Entry 5JWD (X-ray diffraction, 2.50 A resolution); this record covers chains A and C of the 3 polymer chains in the assembly.

Chain A:
Protein: H-2 class I histocompatibility antigen, D-B alpha chain
Source organism: Mus musculus
UniProtKB: P01899 (HA11_MOUSE); residues 1-274 here correspond to UniProt positions 25-298 (UniProt number = residue number + 24)
Chain sequence (274 residues; row label = number of the first residue in the row):
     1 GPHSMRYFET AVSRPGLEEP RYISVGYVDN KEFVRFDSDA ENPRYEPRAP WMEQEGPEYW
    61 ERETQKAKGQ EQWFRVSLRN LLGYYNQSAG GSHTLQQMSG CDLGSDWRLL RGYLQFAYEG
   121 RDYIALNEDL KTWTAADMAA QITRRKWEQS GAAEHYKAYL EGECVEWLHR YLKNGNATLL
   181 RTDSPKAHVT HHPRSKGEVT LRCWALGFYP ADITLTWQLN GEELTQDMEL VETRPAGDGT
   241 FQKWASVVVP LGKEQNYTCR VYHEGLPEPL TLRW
Disordered / not traced: 194-199, 218-227
Disulfide bonds: Cys101-Cys164, Cys203-Cys259
From the paper describing this entry:
  - specificity-determining residues: Glu9 (proposed by the authors, not directly observed)

Chain C:
Protein: Pre-glycoprotein polyprotein GP complex
UniProtKB: P09991 (GLYC_LYCVA); residues 1-9 here correspond to UniProt positions 392-400 (UniProt number = residue number + 391)
Chain sequence (9 residues; row label = number of the first residue in the row):
     1 WLVTNGSYL
Swiss-Prot annotation at these positions:
  - glycosylation: Asn5 (N-linked (GlcNAc...) asparagine)

Interface between chain A and chain C:
Contacting residue pairs (49; chain A residue first):
  Tyr7(A) with Trp1(C), hydrogen bond (side chain-backbone); Leu2(C)
  Glu9(A) with Leu2(C)
  Tyr22(A) with Leu2(C)
  Ser24(A) with Leu2(C)
  Tyr59(A) with Trp1(C), hydrophobic
  Arg62(A) with Trp1(C)
  Glu63(A) with Trp1(C); Leu2(C), hydrogen bond (side chain-backbone)
  Lys66(A) with Trp1(C); Leu2(C), hydrogen bond (side chain-backbone); Thr4(C)
  Gln70(A) with Val3(C), hydrogen bond (side chain-backbone); Thr4(C); Asn5(C), hydrogen bond (side chain-backbone)
  Trp73(A) with Asn5(C); Gly6(C), hydrogen bond (side chain-backbone); Ser7(C), hydrogen bond (side chain-backbone); Tyr8(C); Leu9(C), hydrophobic
  Val76(A) with Tyr8(C), hydrophobic
  Ser77(A) with Tyr8(C); Leu9(C), hydrogen bond (side chain-backbone)
  Asn80(A) with Tyr8(C); Leu9(C), hydrogen bond (side chain-backbone)
  Leu81(A) with Leu9(C), hydrophobic
  Tyr84(A) with Leu9(C), hydrogen bond (side chain-backbone)
  Leu95(A) with Leu9(C), hydrophobic
  Gln97(A) with Asn5(C), hydrogen bond
  Ser99(A) with Val3(C)
  Phe116(A) with Asn5(C)
  Tyr123(A) with Leu9(C), hydrophobic
  Thr143(A) with Leu9(C), hydrogen bond (side chain-backbone)
  Lys146(A) with Tyr8(C); Leu9(C), hydrogen bond (side chain-backbone)
  Trp147(A) with Ser7(C); Tyr8(C), hydrogen bond (side chain-backbone); Leu9(C), hydrophobic
  Ser150(A) with Ser7(C), hydrogen bond
  Ala152(A) with Ser7(C)
  His155(A) with Thr4(C), hydrogen bond (side chain-backbone); Gly6(C)
  Tyr156(A) with Asn5(C); Gly6(C), hydrogen bond (side chain-backbone)
  Tyr159(A) with Trp1(C), hydrogen bond (side chain-backbone); Val3(C), hydrophobic
  Glu163(A) with Trp1(C)
  Trp167(A) with Trp1(C)
  Tyr171(A) with Trp1(C), hydrogen bond (side chain-backbone)
Interface residues without a listed pair, chain A (36 interface residues in all): Met5, Tyr45, Ala67, Phe74, Ile124
The authors on this interface:
  - specific contacts: Gln97(A)-Asn5(C) (hydrogen bond)

Summary:
The interface between chain A and chain C involves 36 residues on one side and 9 on the other; the contacts
include 19 hydrogen bonds. Among the polar pairs are Tyr7(A)-Trp1(C), Glu63(A)-Leu2(C) and Lys66(A)-Leu2(C).
The authors report a hydrogen bond between Gln97(A) and Asn5(C). The paper reports the specificity determinant
Glu9(A).
Here chain A is H-2 class I histocompatibility antigen, D-B alpha chain (Mus musculus) and chain C is
Pre-glycoprotein polyprotein GP complex. Entry 5JWD (Crystal structure of H-2Db in complex with the
LCMV-derived GP392-401 peptide) was determined by X-ray diffraction (same publication as 5JWE).
